2C9M - chain A; structure by X-ray diffraction, 3.00 A resolution.

[Chain A]
Name: Sarcoplasmic/endoplasmic reticulum calcium atpase 1
Organism: Oryctolagus cuniculus
Notes: EC 3.6.3.8
Reference sequence: P04191 (AT2A1_RABIT); residues 1-994 here = UniProt positions 1-994
Sequence (994 residues; row label = number of the first residue in the row):
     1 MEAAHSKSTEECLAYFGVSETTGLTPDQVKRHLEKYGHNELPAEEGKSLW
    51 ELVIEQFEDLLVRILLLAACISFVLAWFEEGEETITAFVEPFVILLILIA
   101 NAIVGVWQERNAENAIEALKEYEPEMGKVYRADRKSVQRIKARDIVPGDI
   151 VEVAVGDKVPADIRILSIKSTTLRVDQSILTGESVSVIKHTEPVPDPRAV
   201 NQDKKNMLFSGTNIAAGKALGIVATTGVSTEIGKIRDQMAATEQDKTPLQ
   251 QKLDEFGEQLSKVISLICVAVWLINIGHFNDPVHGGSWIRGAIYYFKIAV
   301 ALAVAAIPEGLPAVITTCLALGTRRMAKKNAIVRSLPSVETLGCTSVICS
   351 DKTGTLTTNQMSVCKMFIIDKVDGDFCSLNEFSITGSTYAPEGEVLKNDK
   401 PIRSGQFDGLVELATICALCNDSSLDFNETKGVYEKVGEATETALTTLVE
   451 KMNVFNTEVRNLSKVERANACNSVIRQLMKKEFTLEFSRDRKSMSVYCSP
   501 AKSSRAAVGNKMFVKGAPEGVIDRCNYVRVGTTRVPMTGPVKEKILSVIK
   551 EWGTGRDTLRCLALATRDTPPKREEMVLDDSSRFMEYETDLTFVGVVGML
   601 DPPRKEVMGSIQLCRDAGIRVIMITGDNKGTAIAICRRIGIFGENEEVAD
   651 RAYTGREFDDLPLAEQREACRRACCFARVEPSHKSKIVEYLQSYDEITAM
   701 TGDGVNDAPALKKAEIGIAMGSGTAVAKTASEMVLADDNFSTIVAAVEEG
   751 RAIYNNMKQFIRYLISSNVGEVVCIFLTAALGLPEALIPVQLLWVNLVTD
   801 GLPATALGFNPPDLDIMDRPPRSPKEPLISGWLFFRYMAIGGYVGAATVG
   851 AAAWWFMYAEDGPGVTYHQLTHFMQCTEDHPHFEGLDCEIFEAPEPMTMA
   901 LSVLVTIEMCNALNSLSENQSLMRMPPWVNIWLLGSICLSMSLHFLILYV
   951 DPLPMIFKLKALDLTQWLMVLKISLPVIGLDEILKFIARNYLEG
Disulfides: Cys876-Cys888
Metal / ion sites: Ca2+ site 1: Thr171 (together with chloride ion) (shared with 1 residue of chain B); Ca2+ site 2: Glu192 (together with chloride ion) (shared with 1 residue of chain B); Ca2+ site 3: Val304, Ala305, Ile307, Glu309, Asn796, Asp800; Ca2+ site 4: Glu458, Asp695; K+: Lys712, Ala714, Glu732; Ca2+ site 5: Asn768, Glu771, Thr799, Asp800, Glu908
Swiss-Prot annotation at these positions:
  - region (Interaction with PLN): Ile788 to Gly808, Trp932 to Leu943
  - active site: Asp351 (4-aspartylphosphate intermediate)
  - binding site (Ca(2+)): Val304, Ala305, Ile307, Glu309, Asn768, Glu771, Asn796, Thr799, Asp800, Glu908
  - binding site (Mg(2+)): Asp351, Thr353, Asp703
  - binding site (ATP): Thr353, Glu442, Arg489, Lys515, Arg560, Thr625, Gly626, Asp627, Arg678, Lys684, Asn706
  - modified residue: Thr441 (Phosphothreonine), Thr569 (Phosphothreonine), Ser581 (Phosphoserine)
  - mutagenesis: Glu309 (E309A: Interferes with conformation changes that are essential for ATP-dependent Ca(2+) transport; E309Q: No loss of calcium binding ...), Pro789 (P789L: Almost complete loss of Ca(2+) transport activity because of reduced Ca(2+) affinity), Cys876 (C876A: Loss of ATP-dependent Ca(2+)transport), Cys888 (C888A: Loss of ATP-dependent Ca(2+)transport)
From the paper describing this entry:
  - mutagenesis - E439A: decreased catalytic activity (citing earlier work)
  - catalytic residues: Asp351 (citing earlier work)

[Overview]
Val304, Ala305, Ile307, Glu309, Asn796 and Asp800 coordinate Ca2+ site 3. Glu458 and Asp695 form the Ca2+ site
4. From UniProt: active-site residue Asp351, 10 Ca2+-binding residues, 3 Mg2+-binding residues and 11
ATP-binding residues. The paper reports the catalytic residue Asp351; E439A reduces catalytic activity.
Chain A is Sarcoplasmic/endoplasmic reticulum calcium atpase 1 (Oryctolagus cuniculus); the structure,
Structure of (SR) Calcium-ATPase in the Ca2E1 state solved in a P1 crystal form, was determined by X-ray
diffraction (same publication as 2C8K and 2C8L).
